PDB entry 8PHZ | electron microscopy, 2.35 A resolution | chains A and E of the 5 polymer chains in the assembly

# Chain A (and E)
Molecule: Non-structural protein 3
From: Chikungunya virus strain S27-African prototype
Notes: EC 3.1.3.84; chain E of this document is another copy of the same molecule, construct and numbering; everything in this record applies to it too
Reference sequence: Q8JUX6 (POLN_CHIKS); residues 1-523 here correspond to UniProt positions 1334-1856 (UniProt number = residue number + 1333)
Amino-acid sequence (523 residues; each row starts with the number of its first residue):
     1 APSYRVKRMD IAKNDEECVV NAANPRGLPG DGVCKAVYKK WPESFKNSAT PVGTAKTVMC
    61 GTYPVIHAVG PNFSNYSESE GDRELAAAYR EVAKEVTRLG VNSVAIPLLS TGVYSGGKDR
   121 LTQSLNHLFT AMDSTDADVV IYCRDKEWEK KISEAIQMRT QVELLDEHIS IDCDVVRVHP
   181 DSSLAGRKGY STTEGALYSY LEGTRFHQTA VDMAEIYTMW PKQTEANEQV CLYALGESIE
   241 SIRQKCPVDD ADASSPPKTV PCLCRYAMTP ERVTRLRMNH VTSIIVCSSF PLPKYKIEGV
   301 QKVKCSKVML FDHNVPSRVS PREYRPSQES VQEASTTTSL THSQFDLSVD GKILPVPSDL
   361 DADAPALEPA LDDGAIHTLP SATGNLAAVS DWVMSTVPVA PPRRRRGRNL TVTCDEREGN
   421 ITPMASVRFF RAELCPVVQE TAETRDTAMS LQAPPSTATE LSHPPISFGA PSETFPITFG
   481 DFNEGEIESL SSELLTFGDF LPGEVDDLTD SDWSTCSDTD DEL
Unresolved in the structure: 1-173, 310-523
UniProt features mapped onto this chain:
  - region (Interaction with host CD2AP): Val393 to Arg406, Pro423 to Leu434, Ile487 to Leu495
  - motif (FGDF): Phe479 to Phe482, Phe497 to Phe500
  - binding site (ADP-D-ribose): Asp10, Asn24, Gly32, Gly112, Val113, Tyr114
  - binding site (Zn(2+)): Cys262, Cys264, Cys287, Cys305
Metal / ion sites: Zn2+: Cys262, Cys264, Cys287, Cys305
What the authors report for this chain:
  - self-association interface (contacts with another copy of this molecule): Tyr200 to Lys222, Arg243 to Pro257, Gln301, Lys302, Lys304
  - mutagenesis - R187A/R205A, R187A, H207A, S254A/S255A, Q301A: unchanged localization
  - mutagenesis - P247A/V248A, K302A/V303A: decreased localization
  - mutagenesis - Y200A: abolished localization
  - mutagenesis - P247A/V248A, K302A/V303A: decreased growth
  - mutagenesis - Y200A: abolished growth

# Interface between chain A and chain E
Residue-residue contacts (22):
  Arg265(A) - Glu202(E)
  Tyr266(A) - Glu202(E)
  Tyr266(A) - His207(E)
  Ile285(A) - His207(E)
  Ser288(A) - Ala253(E)
  Lys294(A) - Asp249(E)
  Lys294(A) - Asp250(E)
  Lys294(A) - Ala251(E)  hydrogen bond (backbone-backbone)
  Tyr295(A) - Asp249(E)
  Lys296(A) - Glu215(E)
  Gln301(A) - Val211(E)
  Gln301(A) - Asp212(E)
  Gln301(A) - Glu215(E)  hydrogen bond
  Gln301(A) - Arg243(E)
  Lys302(A) - Ala251(E)  hydrogen bond (side chain-backbone)
  Lys302(A) - Ala253(E)
  Lys302(A) - Ser254(E)  hydrogen bond (backbone-side chain)
  Val303(A) - Tyr200(E)
  Val303(A) - Ser254(E)
  Lys304(A) - Tyr200(E)  hydrogen bond (backbone-side chain)
  Lys304(A) - Ser254(E)  hydrogen bond (backbone-backbone)
  Lys304(A) - Pro256(E)
Other interface residues (no listed pair), chain A (12 interface residues in all): Pro293
Other interface residues (no listed pair), chain E (16 interface residues in all): Gly203, Asp252, Ser255

# In short
12 residues of chain A face 16 of chain E across their interface, with 6 hydrogen bonds. Among the polar pairs
are Gln301(A)-Glu215(E), Lys302(A)-Ala251(E) and Lys302(A)-Ser254(E). From the paper: P247A/V248A and
K302A/V303A of chain A reduce localization; a self-association interface involving Tyr200(A), Arg243(A) and
Gln301(A) among others; 8 substitutions were tested in all.
Chain A and chain E are both Non-structural protein 3 (Chikungunya virus strain S27-African prototype); the
structure, Helical reconstruction of CHIKV nsP3 helical scaffolds, was determined by electron microscopy (same
publication as 8PK7).
